Entry 7F2F (X-ray diffraction, 2.55 A resolution); this record covers chains A and E of the 4 polymer chains in the assembly.

Chain A:
Protein: Serine-rich protein TYE7
Source organism: Saccharomyces cerevisiae (strain ATCC 204508 / S288c)
Reference sequence: P33122 (TYE7_YEAST); numbering as in UniProt (aligned over 165-291)
Chain sequence (136 residues; each row starts with the number of its first residue):
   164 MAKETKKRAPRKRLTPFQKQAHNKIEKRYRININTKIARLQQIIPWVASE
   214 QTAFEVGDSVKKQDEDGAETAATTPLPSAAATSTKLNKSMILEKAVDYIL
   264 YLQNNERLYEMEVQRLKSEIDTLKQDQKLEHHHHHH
Disordered / not traced: 164-176, 222-245, 291-299
Sequence notes: expression tag (164, 292-299)
Curated features (UniProtKB/Swiss-Prot):
  - binding site (DNA): His185, Glu189, Arg193
  - modified residue: Thr237 (Phosphothreonine)

Chain E:
Molecule: 15-nt DNA strand
Sequence (15 nucleotides; each row starts with the number of its first residue):
     1 CAGATCATGTGTGCC
Disordered / not traced: 1

Chain A / chain E interface:
Residue-residue contacts (21; chain A residue first):
  Lys182(A) with DT10(E), phosphate contact
  His185(A) with DT10(E), base contact; DG11(E), hydrogen bond to the base; DT12(E), base contact
  Asn186(A) with DG9(E), sugar contact; DT10(E), base contact
  Glu189(A) with DT10(E), base contact
  Lys190(A) with DT8(E), salt bridge to the phosphate
  Arg193(A) with DA7(E), salt bridge to the phosphate; DT8(E), salt bridge to the phosphate; DG9(E), base contact
  Asn197(A) with DA7(E), hydrogen bond to the phosphate
  Ala216(A) with DC6(E), sugar contact
  Phe217(A) with DC6(E), phosphate contact; DA7(E), phosphate contact
  Glu218(A) with DA7(E), hydrogen bond to the phosphate
  Asn250(A) with DT5(E), phosphate contact; DC6(E), phosphate contact
  Lys251(A) with DC6(E), hydrogen bond to the phosphate; DA7(E), salt bridge to the phosphate
  Ser252(A) with DT5(E), phosphate contact

Overview:
Chain A and chain E form an interface of 13 and 8 residues respectively, with 4 hydrogen bonds and 4 salt
bridges. Polar contacts include His185(A)-DG11(E), Asn197(A)-DA7(E) and Glu218(A)-DA7(E). Curated annotation
(UniProt) lists 3 DNA-binding residues on chain A.
Here chain A is Serine-rich protein TYE7 (Saccharomyces cerevisiae (strain ATCC 204508 / S288c)) and chain E
is a 15-nt DNA strand. Entry 7F2F (The complex of DNA with the C-terminal domain of TYE7 from Saccharomyces
cerevisiae) was determined by X-ray diffraction.
